6W5C - chains A and E of the 5 polymer chains in the assembly; structure by electron microscopy, 2.90 A resolution.

Chain A:
Molecule: Cas12i
From: Lachnospiraceae bacterium ND2006
Sequence (1092 residues; numbered 1 to 1093; 1 number in that range is skipped by the numbering (no residue carries it; nothing is unmodelled there); the number before each row is that of its first residue):
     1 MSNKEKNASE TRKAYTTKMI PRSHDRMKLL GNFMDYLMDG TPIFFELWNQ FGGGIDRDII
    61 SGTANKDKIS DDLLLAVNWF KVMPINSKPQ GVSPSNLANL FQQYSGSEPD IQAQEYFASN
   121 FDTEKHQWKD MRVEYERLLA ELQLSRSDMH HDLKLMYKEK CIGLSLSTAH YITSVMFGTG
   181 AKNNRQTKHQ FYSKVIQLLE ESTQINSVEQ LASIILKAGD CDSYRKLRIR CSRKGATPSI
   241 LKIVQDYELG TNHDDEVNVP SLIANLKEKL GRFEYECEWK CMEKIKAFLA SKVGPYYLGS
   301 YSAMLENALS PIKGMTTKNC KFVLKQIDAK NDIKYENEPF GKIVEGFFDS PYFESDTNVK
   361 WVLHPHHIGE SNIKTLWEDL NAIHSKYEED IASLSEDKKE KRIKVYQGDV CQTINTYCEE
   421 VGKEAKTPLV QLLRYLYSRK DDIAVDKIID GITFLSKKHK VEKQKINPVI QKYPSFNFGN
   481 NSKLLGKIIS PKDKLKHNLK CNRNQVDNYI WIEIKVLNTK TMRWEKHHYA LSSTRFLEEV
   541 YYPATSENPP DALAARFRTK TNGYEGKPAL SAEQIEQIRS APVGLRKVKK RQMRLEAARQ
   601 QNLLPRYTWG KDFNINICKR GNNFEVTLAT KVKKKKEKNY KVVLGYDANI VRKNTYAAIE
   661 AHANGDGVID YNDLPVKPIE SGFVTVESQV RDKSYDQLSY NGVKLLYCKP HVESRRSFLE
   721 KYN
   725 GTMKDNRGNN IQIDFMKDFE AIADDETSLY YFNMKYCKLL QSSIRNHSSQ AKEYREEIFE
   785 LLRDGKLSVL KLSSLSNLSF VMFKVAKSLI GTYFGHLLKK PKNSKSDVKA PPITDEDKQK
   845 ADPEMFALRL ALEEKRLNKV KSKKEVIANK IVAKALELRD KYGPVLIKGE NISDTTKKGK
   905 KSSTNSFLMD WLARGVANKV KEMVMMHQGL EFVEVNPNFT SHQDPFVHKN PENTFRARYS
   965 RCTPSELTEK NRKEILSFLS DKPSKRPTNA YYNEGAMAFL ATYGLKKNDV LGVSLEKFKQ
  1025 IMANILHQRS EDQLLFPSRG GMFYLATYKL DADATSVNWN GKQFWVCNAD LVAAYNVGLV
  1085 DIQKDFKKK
Not modelled in the structure: 1-7, 201-210, 252-258, 355-358, 547-563, 725-739, 825-833
What the authors report for this chain:
  - binding site for crRNA: Arg22, Trp511, His528
  - mutagenesis - H527A, H528A: abolished catalytic activity on pre-crRNA
  - mutagenesis - R22A, W511A: decreased catalytic activity on pre-crRNA
  - catalytic residues: His527, His528, Asp647, Glu894, Asp1074
  - catalytic residues: Arg22 (proposed by the authors, not directly observed)
  - binding site for TS: Thr168, His170, Ser482
  - binding site for NTS: Ser167, Tyr171
  - mutagenesis - S167A, T168A, H170A, Y171A, S482A, K483A, R535A, R769A: decreased catalytic activity
  - mutagenesis - D647A, R962A, D1074A: abolished catalytic activity
  - binding site for Substrate (chain E): Trp915, Arg962
  - mutagenesis - W915A, T944A: decreased catalytic activity on target strand
  - mutagenesis - W915A, T944A: unchanged catalytic activity on non-target strand
  - conformationally variable residues (loop rearrangement): Thr726 to Ile737, Ser897 to Trp915

Chain E:
Molecule: Substrate
From: Lachnospiraceae bacterium ND2006
Sequence (9 nucleotides; row label = number of the first residue in the row):
    28 AAAGGACTG

How chain A and chain E interact:
Residue-residue contacts (48; chain A residue first):
  Glu370(A) - DA30(E)  phosphate contact
  Ser371(A) - DA29(E)  hydrogen bond to the phosphate
  Asp647(A) - DG32(E)  phosphate contact
  Asp647(A) - DA33(E)  phosphate contact
  Asn649(A) - DA33(E)  hydrogen bond to the phosphate
  Asn649(A) - DC34(E)  phosphate contact
  Ile650(A) - DA33(E)  hydrogen bond to the phosphate
  Ile650(A) - DC34(E)  hydrogen bond to the phosphate
  Val651(A) - DC34(E)  hydrogen bond to the phosphate
  Val651(A) - DG36(E)  phosphate contact
  Arg652(A) - DA33(E)  salt bridge to the phosphate
  Arg652(A) - DC34(E)  salt bridge to the phosphate
  Asn701(A) - DG36(E)  base contact
  Thr751(A) - DG36(E)  base contact
  Ser752(A) - DG36(E)  hydrogen bond to the base
  Tyr755(A) - DG36(E)  stacking on the base
  Leu802(A) - DG36(E)  base contact
  Glu894(A) - DG32(E)  phosphate contact
  Asn895(A) - DG32(E)  base contact
  Ile896(A) - DG32(E)  base contact
  Ser897(A) - DG32(E)  hydrogen bond to the base
  Thr899(A) - DG32(E)  base contact
  Lys904(A) - DG32(E)  base contact
  Thr908(A) - DT35(E)  base contact
  Phe911(A) - DA33(E)  base contact
  Phe911(A) - DC34(E)  phosphate contact
  Phe911(A) - DT35(E)  stacking on the base
  Leu912(A) - DA33(E)  base contact
  Trp915(A) - DG32(E)  sugar contact
  Trp915(A) - DA33(E)  sugar contact
  Asn940(A) - DG31(E)  hydrogen bond to the base
  Pro941(A) - DG31(E)  base contact
  Pro941(A) - DG32(E)  sugar contact
  Asn942(A) - DA30(E)  base contact
  Asn942(A) - DG31(E)  sugar contact
  Phe943(A) - DG31(E)  hydrogen bond to the phosphate
  Phe943(A) - DG32(E)  phosphate contact
  Thr944(A) - DG32(E)  sugar contact
  Ser945(A) - DG32(E)  hydrogen bond to the phosphate
  Ser945(A) - DA33(E)  hydrogen bond to the phosphate
  His946(A) - DG32(E)  salt bridge to the phosphate
  Arg962(A) - DA33(E)  salt bridge to the phosphate
  Arg990(A) - DA30(E)  phosphate contact
  Arg990(A) - DG31(E)  salt bridge to the phosphate
  Pro991(A) - DA30(E)  phosphate contact
  Pro991(A) - DG31(E)  phosphate contact
  Thr992(A) - DG31(E)  hydrogen bond to the phosphate
  Arg1043(A) - DC34(E)  base contact
Also at the interface, not in a pair above, chain A (42 interface residues in all): Thr453, Ala648, Glu750, Met758, Asp898, Ser907, Lys989, Gly1044
Also at the interface, not in a pair above, chain E (9 interface residues in all): DA28

In short:
Chain A and chain E form an interface of 42 and 9 residues respectively; the contacts include 12 hydrogen
bonds, 5 salt bridges and 2 aromatic stacking contacts. Polar pairs include Ser752(A)-DG36(E),
Ser897(A)-DG32(E) and Asn940(A)-DG31(E). The paper reports catalytic residues His527(A), His528(A) and
Asp647(A) among others; S167A, T168A and H170A of chain A, among others, reduce catalytic activity; 17
substitutions were tested in all.
Chain A is Cas12i and chain E is Substrate, both from Lachnospiraceae bacterium ND2006; the structure, Cryo-EM
structure of Cas12i(E894A)-crRNA-dsDNA complex, was determined by electron microscopy (same publication as
6W62 and 6W64).
